2GJ8 - chains A and B; structure by X-ray diffraction, 1.70 A resolution.

Chain A (and B):
Name: tRNA modification GTPase trmE
From: Escherichia coli BL21(DE3)
Notes: fragment: G-domain (216-384); chain B of this document is another copy of the same molecule, construct and numbering; everything in this record applies to it too
UniProtKB: P25522 (TRME_ECOLI); numbering as in UniProt (aligned over 216-384)
Amino-acid sequence (172 residues; numbered 213 to 384; the number before each row is that of its first residue):
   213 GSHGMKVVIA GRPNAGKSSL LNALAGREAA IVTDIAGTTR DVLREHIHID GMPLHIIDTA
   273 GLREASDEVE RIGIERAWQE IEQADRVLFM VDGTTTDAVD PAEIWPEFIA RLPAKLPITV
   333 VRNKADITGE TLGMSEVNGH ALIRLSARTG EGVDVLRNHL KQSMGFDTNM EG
Not modelled in the structure: 213-215, 377-384 (chain B: 213-216, 377-384)
Differences from the reference sequence: cloning artifact (213-215); modified residue (217, 264, 302, 346, 376, 382)
Modified positions: Mse217, Mse264, Mse302, Mse346, Mse376 (selenomethionine; parent Met); Mse382 (selenomethionine)
Curated features (UniProtKB/Swiss-Prot):
  - binding site (GTP): Asn226 to Ser231, Thr245 to Thr251, Asp270 to Gly273, Asn335 to Asp338, Ser358 to Arg360
  - binding site (K(+)): Asn226, Thr245, Ile247, Thr250
  - binding site (Mg(2+)): Ser230, Thr251
  - mutagenesis: Arg224 (R224A: 1.5-fold decrease in GTPase activity and almost no change in affinity), Asn226 (N226A: 100-fold decrease in GTPase activity. 5-fold decrease of affinity for GTP; N226K: 70-fold decrease in GTPase activity. 2-fold decrease of affinity for GTP), Gly228 (G228A: Loss of GTP binding and hydrolase activity. Completely impairs tRNA modifying function), Gly249 (G249A: 22-fold decrease in GTPase activity and 7-fold increase of affinity), Thr250 (T250A: 4-fold decrease in GTPase activity and 1.5-fold increase of affinity; T250S: 1.8-fold decrease in GTPase activity and 1.5-fold increase of affinity), Thr251 (T251A: 92-fold decrease in GTPase activity and 59-fold increase of affinity; T251S: 4-fold decrease in GTPase activity and 1.2-fold decrease of affinity), Arg252 (R252A: 7-fold decrease in GTPase activity and 6-fold increase of affinity; R252K: 2-fold decrease in GTPase activity and no change in affinity), Asp253 (D253A: 9-fold decrease in GTPase activity and 13-fold increase of affinity), Leu255 (L255D: 1.5-fold decrease in affinity for GTP), Arg256 (R256A: 2-fold decrease in GTPase activity and almost no change in affinity), Asp270 (D270A: Does not affect GTP binding, but impairs hydrolase activity. Completely impairs tRNA modifying function), Arg275 (R275A: 6-fold decrease in GTPase activity and 1.9-fold increase of affinity), 3 further mutagenesis entries in UniProt
Metal / ion sites: K+: Asn226, Thr245, Ile247, Thr250 (together with GDP, tetrafluoroaluminate); Mg2+: Ser230, Thr251 (together with GDP, tetrafluoroaluminate)
Residues lining bound ligands: GDP (guanosine-5'-diphosphate): Arg224, Pro225, Asn226, Ala227, Gly228, Lys229, Ser230, Ser231, Val244, Thr245, Asp246, Thr251, Asn335, Lys336, Asp338, Ile339, Ser358, Ala359, Arg360
From the paper describing this entry:
  - self-association interface (contacts with another copy of this molecule); pairs are residue here / residue on that copy: Asp253-Ala241, Asp253-Ile243, Asp253-Arg252 (water-mediated contact), Asp253-Asp253 (water-mediated contact), Leu255-Leu255 (hydrophobic contact), Glu240, Ala241, Ile243, Thr245, Thr250, Thr251, Arg252, Asp253, Val281, Ile284, Arg288
  - contacts within the chain: Arg275-Glu282, Asp338-Ser358
  - binding site for GDP: Lys229, Asn335, Lys336, Asp338, Ser358, Ala359, Arg360
  - specificity-determining residues: Asp338, Ala359
  - Mg2+ coordination: Ser230, Thr251
  - Mg2+ coordination through a water molecule: Asp270
  - binding site for tetrafluoroaluminate: Gly249, Thr250, Thr251
  - catalytic residues: Gly249, Gly273, Glu282
  - K+ coordination: Asn226, Thr245 to Ala248
  - conformationally variable residues (helix shift): Glu282
  - mutagenesis - N226A (98-fold), N226K (72-fold), E282A (2000-fold), E282Q (370-fold): decreased catalytic activity
  - mutagenesis - E282A, E282Q: unchanged binding to tRNA modification GTPase trmE (chain A)
  - mutagenesis - N226A: decreased binding to mGDP
  - mutagenesis - N226A: abolished binding to tRNA modification GTPase trmE (chain A)
  - mutagenesis - L255D (15-fold): decreased binding to mGppNHp

How chain A and chain B interact:
Contacting residue pairs (34; chain A residue first):
  Arg239(A) with Arg256(B)
  Glu240(A) with Arg288(B), salt bridge
  Ala241(A) with Arg288(B)
  Ala242(A) with Asp253(B); Arg288(B)
  Ile243(A) with Arg252(B); Asp253(B), hydrogen bond (backbone-side chain); Val281(B); Ile284(B), hydrophobic; Gly285(B); Arg288(B)
  Thr245(A) with Ile284(B)
  Ile247(A) with Glu280(B)
  Gly249(A) with Arg252(B), hydrogen bond (backbone-side chain)
  Thr250(A) with Arg252(B), hydrogen bond (backbone-side chain); Val281(B)
  Arg252(A) with Gly249(B), hydrogen bond (side chain-backbone); Thr250(B), hydrogen bond (side chain-backbone); Arg252(B)
  Asp253(A) with Ala242(B); Ile243(B), hydrogen bond (side chain-backbone); Leu255(B)
  Leu255(A) with Asp253(B); Leu255(B), hydrophobic
  Arg256(A) with Arg239(B)
  Glu280(A) with Ile247(B)
  Val281(A) with Thr250(B)
  Ile284(A) with Ile243(B), hydrophobic; Thr245(B)
  Gly285(A) with Ile243(B)
  Arg288(A) with Glu240(B), hydrogen bond (side chain-backbone); Ala241(B); Ala242(B); Ile243(B)
Other interface residues (no listed pair), chain A (19 interface residues in all): Thr251
Other interface residues (no listed pair), chain B (20 interface residues in all): Thr251, Val254
From the paper, about this interface:
  - hot spots on chain A (mutagenesis) - I243D, D253A, L255D: abolished binding to GDP-AlFx and potassium

Summary:
The interface between chain A and chain B involves 19 residues on one side and 20 on the other; the contacts
include 7 hydrogen bonds and 1 salt bridge. Polar contacts include Glu240(A)-Arg288(B), Ile243(A)-Asp253(B)
and Gly249(A)-Arg252(B). From the paper: catalytic residues Gly249(A), Gly273(A) and Glu282(A); N226A, N226K
and E282A of chain A, among others, reduce catalytic activity; 7 substitutions were tested in all.
Chain A and chain B are both tRNA modification GTPase trmE (Escherichia coli BL21(DE3)); the structure,
Structure of the MnmE G-domain in complex with GDP*AlF4-, Mg2+ and K+, was determined by X-ray diffraction
(same publication as 2GJA).
